Entry 3NVV (X-ray diffraction, 1.82 A resolution); this record covers chains C and L of the 6 polymer chains in the assembly.

Chain C (and L):
Protein: Xanthine dehydrogenase/oxidase
Organism: Bos taurus
Notes: EC 1.17.1.4, 1.17.3.2; fragment: Molybdenum Binding Domain; chain L of this document is another copy of the same molecule, construct and numbering; everything in this record applies to it too
Reference sequence: P80457 (XDH_BOVIN); numbering as in UniProt (aligned over 571-1325)
Chain sequence (755 residues; each row starts with the number of its first residue):
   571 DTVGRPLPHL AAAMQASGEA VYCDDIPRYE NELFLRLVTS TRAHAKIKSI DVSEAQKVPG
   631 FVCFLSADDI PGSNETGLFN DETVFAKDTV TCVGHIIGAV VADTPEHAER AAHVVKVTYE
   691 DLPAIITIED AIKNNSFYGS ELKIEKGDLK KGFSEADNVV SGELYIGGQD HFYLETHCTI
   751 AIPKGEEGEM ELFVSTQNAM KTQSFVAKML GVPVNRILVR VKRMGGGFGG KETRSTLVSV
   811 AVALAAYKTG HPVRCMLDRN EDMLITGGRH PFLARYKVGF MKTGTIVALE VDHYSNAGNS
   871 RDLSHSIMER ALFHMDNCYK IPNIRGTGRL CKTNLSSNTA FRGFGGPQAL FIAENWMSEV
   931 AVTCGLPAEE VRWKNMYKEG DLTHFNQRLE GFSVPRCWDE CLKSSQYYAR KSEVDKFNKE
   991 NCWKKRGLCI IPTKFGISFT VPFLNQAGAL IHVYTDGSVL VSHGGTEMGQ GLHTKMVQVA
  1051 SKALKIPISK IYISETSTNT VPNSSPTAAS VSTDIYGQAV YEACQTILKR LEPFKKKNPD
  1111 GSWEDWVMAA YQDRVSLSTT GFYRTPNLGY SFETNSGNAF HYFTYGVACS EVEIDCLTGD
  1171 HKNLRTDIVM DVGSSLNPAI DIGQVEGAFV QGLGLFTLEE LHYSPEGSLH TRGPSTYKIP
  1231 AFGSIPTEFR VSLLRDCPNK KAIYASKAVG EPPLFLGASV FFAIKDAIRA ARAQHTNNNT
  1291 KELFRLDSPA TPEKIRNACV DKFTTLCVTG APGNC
Swiss-Prot annotation at these positions:
  - active site: Glu1261 (Proton acceptor)
  - binding site (Mo-molybdopterin): Gln767, Phe798, Arg912, Ala1079
  - binding site (substrate): Glu802, Arg880, Phe914, Thr1010
Disulfides: Cys1317-Cys1325
Small-molecule neighbours:
  - arsenite (AST): Glu802, Ala910, Phe914, Ala1078, Ala1079, Glu1261
  - MTE (phosphonic acidmono-(2-amino-5,6-dimercapto-4-oxo-3,7,8a,9,10,10a-hexahydro-4H-8-oxa-1,3,9,10-tetraaza-anthracen-7-ylmethyl)ester): Gly796, Gly797, Phe798, Gly799, Arg912, Met1038, Gly1039, Gln1040, Leu1042, Thr1077, Ala1078, Ala1079, Ser1080, Val1081, Ser1082, Thr1083, Gln1194, Gly1260, Glu1261
Reported in the primary citation:
  - binding site for arsenite: Glu802, Glu1261

Chain C / chain L interface:
Pairs across the interface - 125 pairs, chain C then chain L:
  Met584(C) - Glu756(L)
  Met584(C) - Glu757(L)
  Glu589(C) - Gly755(L)
  Glu589(C) - Glu756(L)
  Ala590(C) - Glu756(L)
  Val591(C) - Lys754(L)
  Val591(C) - Glu756(L)  hydrogen bond (backbone-side chain)
  Pro597(C) - Tyr599(L)
  Pro597(C) - Asn601(L)
  Arg598(C) - Tyr599(L)
  Arg598(C) - Glu600(L)  salt bridge
  Tyr599(C) - Pro597(L)
  Tyr599(C) - Arg598(L)
  Tyr599(C) - Tyr599(L)  hydrogen bond
  Glu600(C) - Arg598(L)  salt bridge
  Glu600(C) - Tyr599(L)
  Glu600(C) - Glu600(L)
  Lys754(C) - Val591(L)
  Gly755(C) - Glu589(L)
  Glu756(C) - Met584(L)
  Glu756(C) - Glu589(L)
  Glu756(C) - Ala590(L)
  Glu756(C) - Val591(L)  hydrogen bond (side chain-backbone)
  Glu756(C) - Lys792(L)
  Glu756(C) - Arg793(L)  salt bridge
  Glu757(C) - Met584(L)
  Glu757(C) - Tyr1062(L)
  Glu759(C) - Lys792(L)  salt bridge
  Glu759(C) - Tyr1062(L)  hydrogen bond
  Glu759(C) - Ser1064(L)  hydrogen bond
  Glu761(C) - Arg790(L)  salt bridge
  Met770(C) - Thr1025(L)
  Met770(C) - Tyr1121(L)
  Gln773(C) - Tyr1024(L)
  Pro783(C) - Asp1026(L)
  Pro783(C) - Ser1028(L)
  Val784(C) - Tyr1024(L)  hydrophobic
  Val784(C) - Asp1026(L)  hydrogen bond (backbone-side chain)
  Val784(C) - Ser1028(L)  hydrogen bond (backbone-side chain)
  Asn785(C) - Tyr1024(L)
  Asn785(C) - Ser1028(L)  hydrogen bond (backbone-side chain)
  Asn785(C) - Val1029(L)  hydrogen bond (side chain-backbone)
  Asn785(C) - Leu1030(L)
  Asn785(C) - Lys1060(L)
  Asn785(C) - Ile1061(L)
  Asn785(C) - Tyr1062(L)
  Arg786(C) - Tyr1062(L)
  Arg790(C) - Glu761(L)  salt bridge
  Arg790(C) - Arg790(L)
  Lys792(C) - Glu756(L)
  Lys792(C) - Glu759(L)  salt bridge
  Arg793(C) - Glu756(L)  salt bridge
  Pro1012(C) - Arg1124(L)  hydrogen bond (backbone-side chain)
  Phe1013(C) - Tyr1121(L)
  Phe1013(C) - Gln1122(L)
  Phe1013(C) - Arg1124(L)
  Leu1014(C) - Tyr1121(L)
  Asn1015(C) - Arg1124(L)  hydrogen bond (backbone-side chain)
  Gln1016(C) - Tyr1121(L)
  Gln1016(C) - Arg1124(L)
  Leu1020(C) - Leu1020(L)  hydrophobic
  Leu1020(C) - Asn1069(L)
  His1022(C) - Asn1069(L)  hydrogen bond (side chain-backbone)
  His1022(C) - Thr1070(L)
  His1022(C) - Pro1072(L)
  Val1023(C) - Asn1073(L)  hydrogen bond (backbone-side chain)
  Tyr1024(C) - Gln773(L)
  Tyr1024(C) - Val784(L)  hydrophobic
  Tyr1024(C) - Thr1068(L)  hydrogen bond (side chain-backbone)
  Tyr1024(C) - Asn1069(L)
  Tyr1024(C) - Pro1072(L)  hydrophobic
  Tyr1024(C) - Asn1073(L)
  Thr1025(C) - Met770(L)
  Thr1025(C) - Asn1073(L)  hydrogen bond (backbone-side chain)
  Asp1026(C) - Pro783(L)
  Asp1026(C) - Val784(L)  hydrogen bond (side chain-backbone)
  Ser1028(C) - Pro783(L)
  Ser1028(C) - Val784(L)
  Ser1028(C) - Asn785(L)  hydrogen bond (side chain-backbone)
  Val1029(C) - Asn785(L)  hydrogen bond (backbone-side chain)
  Leu1030(C) - Asn785(L)
  Leu1030(C) - Asn1069(L)
  Lys1060(C) - Asn785(L)  hydrogen bond (backbone-side chain)
  Ile1061(C) - Asn785(L)
  Tyr1062(C) - Glu757(L)
  Tyr1062(C) - Glu759(L)  hydrogen bond
  Tyr1062(C) - Asn785(L)
  Tyr1062(C) - Arg786(L)
  Ser1064(C) - Glu759(L)  hydrogen bond
  Thr1068(C) - Tyr1024(L)  hydrogen bond (backbone-side chain)
  Asn1069(C) - His1022(L)  hydrogen bond (backbone-side chain)
  Asn1069(C) - Tyr1024(L)
  Asn1069(C) - Thr1070(L)
  Thr1070(C) - His1022(L)
  Thr1070(C) - Asn1069(L)
  Pro1072(C) - His1022(L)
  Pro1072(C) - Tyr1024(L)  hydrophobic
  Pro1072(C) - Ser1128(L)
  Asn1073(C) - Val1023(L)  hydrogen bond (side chain-backbone)
  Asn1073(C) - Tyr1024(L)
  Asn1073(C) - Thr1025(L)
  Asn1073(C) - Tyr1121(L)
  Asn1073(C) - Leu1127(L)
  Tyr1121(C) - Met770(L)
  Tyr1121(C) - Phe1013(L)  hydrophobic
  Tyr1121(C) - Leu1014(L)
  Tyr1121(C) - Gln1016(L)
  Tyr1121(C) - Asn1073(L)
  Gln1122(C) - Phe1013(L)
  Asp1123(C) - Arg1134(L)  hydrogen bond (backbone-side chain)
  Arg1124(C) - Pro1012(L)  hydrogen bond (side chain-backbone)
  Arg1124(C) - Phe1013(L)
  Arg1124(C) - Asn1015(L)  hydrogen bond (side chain-backbone)
  Arg1124(C) - Gln1016(L)
  Arg1124(C) - Phe1132(L)
  Arg1124(C) - Arg1134(L)
  Arg1124(C) - Thr1135(L)  hydrogen bond (side chain-backbone)
  Ser1126(C) - Phe1132(L)
  Leu1127(C) - Asn1073(L)
  Ser1128(C) - Pro1072(L)
  Phe1132(C) - Arg1124(L)
  Phe1132(C) - Ser1126(L)
  Arg1134(C) - Asp1123(L)  hydrogen bond (side chain-backbone)
  Arg1134(C) - Arg1124(L)
  Thr1135(C) - Arg1124(L)  hydrogen bond (backbone-side chain)
Other interface residues (no listed pair), chain C (62 interface residues in all): Asn601, Ser774, Leu788, Val1125, Thr1129, Thr1130
Other interface residues (no listed pair), chain L (63 interface residues in all): Ser774, Leu788, Val1125, Thr1129, Thr1130, Leu1138

Overview:
The interface between chain C and chain L involves 62 residues on one side and 63 on the other, with 30
hydrogen bonds and 8 salt bridges. Polar pairs include Arg598(C)-Glu600(L), Glu756(C)-Arg793(L) and
Glu759(C)-Lys792(L). Ligands of chain C: compound MTE and arsenite. From the paper: a binding site for
arsenite at Glu802(C) and Glu1261(C).
Chain C and chain L are both Xanthine dehydrogenase/oxidase (Bos taurus); the structure, Crystal Structure of
Bovine Xanthine Oxidase in Complex with Arsenite, was determined by X-ray diffraction together with 3SR6 from
the same study.
